5IE2 - chain A; structure by X-ray diffraction, 1.85 A resolution.

== Chain A ==
Name: Oxalate--CoA ligase
Organism: Arabidopsis thaliana
Notes: EC 6.2.1.8
UniProtKB: Q9SMT7 (4CLLA_ARATH); residues 1-514 here = UniProt positions 1-514
Amino-acid sequence (514 residues; numbered 1 to 514; the number before each row is that of its first residue):
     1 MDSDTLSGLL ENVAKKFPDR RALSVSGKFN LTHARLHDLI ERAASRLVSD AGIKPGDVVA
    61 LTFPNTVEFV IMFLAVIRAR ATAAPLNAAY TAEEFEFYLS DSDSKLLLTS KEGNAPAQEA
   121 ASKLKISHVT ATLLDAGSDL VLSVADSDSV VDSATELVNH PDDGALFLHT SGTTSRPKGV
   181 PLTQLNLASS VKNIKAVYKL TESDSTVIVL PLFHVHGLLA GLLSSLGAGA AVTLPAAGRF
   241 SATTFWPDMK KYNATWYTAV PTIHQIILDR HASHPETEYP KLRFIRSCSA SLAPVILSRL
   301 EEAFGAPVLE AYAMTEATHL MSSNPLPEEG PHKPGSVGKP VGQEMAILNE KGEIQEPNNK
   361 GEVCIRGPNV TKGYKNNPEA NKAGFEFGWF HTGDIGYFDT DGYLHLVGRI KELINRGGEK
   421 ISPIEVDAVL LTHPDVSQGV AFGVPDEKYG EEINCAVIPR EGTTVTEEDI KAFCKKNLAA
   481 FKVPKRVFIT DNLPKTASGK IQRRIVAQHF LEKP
Not modelled in the structure: 147-151, 512-514
Small-molecule neighbours: ATP (adenosine-5'-triphosphate): Thr170, Ser171, Gly172, Thr173, Thr174, Ser175, Pro177, His214, Cys288, Ser289, Ala290, Ser291, Glu310, Ala311, Tyr312, Ala313, Met314, Thr315, Glu316, Val337, Thr392, Asp394, Leu406, Arg409, Ile424, Lys500
Swiss-Prot annotation at these positions:
  - binding site (ATP): Thr170 to Thr174, His214, Ser289 to Ser291, Glu310, Ala311, Thr315, Asp394, Arg409, Lys500
  - binding site (CoA): Arg239, Gly418
  - binding site (oxalate): Ser289, Met314, His319, Lys500
  - modified residue: Met1 (N-acetylmethionine)

== Overview ==
Chain A binds ATP. From UniProt: 15 ATP-binding residues, CoA-binding residues Arg239 and Gly418 and 4
oxalate-binding residues.
Chain A is Oxalate--CoA ligase (Arabidopsis thaliana); the structure, Crystal structure of a plant enzyme, was
determined by X-ray diffraction (same publication as 5IE0 and 5IE3).
